Entry 3M82 (X-ray diffraction, 2.40 A resolution); this record covers chains A and B of the 6 polymer chains in the assembly.

[Chain A (and B)]
Protein: Acetyl xylan esterase
Organism: Thermotoga maritima
Notes: chain B of this document is another copy of the same molecule, construct and numbering; everything in this record applies to it too
UniProt: Q9WXT2 (Q9WXT2_THEMA); residue numbers follow UniProt; this construct covers 1-325
Chain sequence (337 residues; numbered -11 to 325; the number before each row is that of its first residue; numbers below 1 keep their minus sign (Met-11 is residue -11)):
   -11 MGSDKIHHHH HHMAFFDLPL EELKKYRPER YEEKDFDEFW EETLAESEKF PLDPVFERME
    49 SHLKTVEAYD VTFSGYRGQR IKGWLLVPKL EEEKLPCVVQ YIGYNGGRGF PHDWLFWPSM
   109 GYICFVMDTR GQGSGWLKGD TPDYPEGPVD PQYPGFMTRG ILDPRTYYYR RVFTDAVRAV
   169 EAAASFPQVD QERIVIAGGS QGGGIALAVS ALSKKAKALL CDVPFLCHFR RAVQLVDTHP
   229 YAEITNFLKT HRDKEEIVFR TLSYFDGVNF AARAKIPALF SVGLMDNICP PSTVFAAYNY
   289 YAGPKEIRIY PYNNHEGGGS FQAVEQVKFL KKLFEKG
Not modelled in the structure: -11 to 2, 324-325
Modified positions: Ser188 (o-benzylsulfonyl-serine; SEB)
Construct notes: expression tag (-11 to 0)
Metal / ion sites: Ca2+ site 1: Lys22, Glu26; Ca2+ site 2: Glu45, Asp58
What the authors report for this chain:
  - Ca2+ coordination: Lys22, Glu26
  - Ca2+ coordination through a water molecule: Asp25

[Interface between chain A and chain B]
Residue-residue contacts (49):
  His50(A) - Met108(B)
  His50(A) - Val315(B)
  His50(A) - Lys316(B)
  His50(A) - Lys319(B)
  Leu51(A) - Ser107(B)
  Leu51(A) - Met108(B)
  Lys52(A) - Leu78(B)
  Lys52(A) - Ser107(B)  hydrogen bond (backbone-backbone)
  Lys52(A) - Met108(B)
  Lys52(A) - Gly109(B)
  Thr53(A) - Thr53(B)
  Thr53(A) - Pro76(B)
  Thr53(A) - Pro106(B)
  Thr53(A) - Ser107(B)
  Pro76(A) - Thr53(B)
  Leu78(A) - Lys52(B)
  Phe98(A) - Ser308(B)
  Phe98(A) - Phe309(B)
  His100(A) - Phe104(B)
  His100(A) - Met108(B)
  His100(A) - Ser308(B)
  His100(A) - Ala311(B)
  His100(A) - Val312(B)
  Asp101(A) - Ser308(B)  hydrogen bond
  Leu103(A) - Leu103(B)
  Leu103(A) - Phe104(B)  hydrophobic
  Leu103(A) - Ser107(B)
  Phe104(A) - His100(B)
  Phe104(A) - Leu103(B)  hydrophobic
  Pro106(A) - Thr53(B)
  Ser107(A) - Leu51(B)
  Ser107(A) - Lys52(B)  hydrogen bond (backbone-backbone)
  Ser107(A) - Thr53(B)  hydrogen bond (backbone-backbone)
  Ser107(A) - Leu103(B)
  Met108(A) - His50(B)
  Met108(A) - Leu51(B)
  Met108(A) - Lys52(B)
  Met108(A) - His100(B)
  Gly109(A) - Lys52(B)
  Lys126(A) - Phe309(B)
  Ser308(A) - Phe98(B)
  Ser308(A) - His100(B)
  Ser308(A) - Asp101(B)  hydrogen bond
  Phe309(A) - Phe98(B)
  Ala311(A) - His100(B)
  Val312(A) - His100(B)
  Val315(A) - His50(B)
  Lys316(A) - His50(B)
  Lys319(A) - His50(B)
Interface residues without a listed pair, chain A (24 interface residues in all): Leu125
Interface residues without a listed pair, chain B (24 interface residues in all): Leu125, Lys126

[In short]
Chain A and chain B each contribute 24 residues to their interface; the contacts include 5 hydrogen bonds.
Among the polar pairs are Asp101(A)-Ser308(B), Lys52(A)-Ser107(B) and Ser107(A)-Thr53(B). The Ca2+ site 1 is
built by Lys22(A) and Glu26(A). From the paper: Ca2+ coordination by Lys22(A) and Glu26(A); water-mediated
Ca2+ coordination by Asp25(A).
Chain A and chain B are both Acetyl xylan esterase (Thermotoga maritima); the structure, Crystal structure of
Acetyl xylan esterase (TM0077) from THERMOTOGA MARITIMA at 2.40 A resolution (PMSF inhibitor ..., was
determined by X-ray diffraction together with 3M83, 3M81 and 1VLQ from the same study.
